PDB entry 8WJN | electron microscopy, 5.58 A resolution (low resolution: residue-level contacts below are approximate; hydrogen-bond / salt-bridge calls are withheld) | chains F and G of the 5 polymer chains in the assembly

[Chain F]
Name: Non-structural maintenance of chromosomes element 1
From: Saccharomyces cerevisiae S288C
Notes: EC 2.3.2.27
UniProt: Q07913 (NSE1_YEAST); residue numbers follow UniProt; this construct covers 1-336
Sequence (336 residues; numbered 1 to 336; the number before each row is that of its first residue):
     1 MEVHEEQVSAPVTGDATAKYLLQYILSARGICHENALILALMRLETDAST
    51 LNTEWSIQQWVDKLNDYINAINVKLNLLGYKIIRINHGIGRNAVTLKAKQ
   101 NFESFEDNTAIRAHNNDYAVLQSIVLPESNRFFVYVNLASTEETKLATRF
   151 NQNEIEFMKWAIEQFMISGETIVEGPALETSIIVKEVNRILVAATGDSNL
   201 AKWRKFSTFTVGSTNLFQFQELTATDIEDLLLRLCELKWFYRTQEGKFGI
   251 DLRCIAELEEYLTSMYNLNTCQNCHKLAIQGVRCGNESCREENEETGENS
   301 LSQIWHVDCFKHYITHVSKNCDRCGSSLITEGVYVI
Disordered / not traced: 1-10, 104-116
UniProt features mapped onto this chain:
  - zinc finger: L268 to S327 (RING-type)

[Chain G]
Name: Non-structural maintenance of chromosome element 3
From: Saccharomyces cerevisiae S288C
UniProt: Q05541 (NSE3_YEAST); residue numbers follow UniProt; this construct covers 1-303
Sequence (303 residues; numbered 1 to 303; the number before each row is that of its first residue):
     1 MSSIDNDSDVDLTEDLAVAKIVKENPVARKMVRYILSRGESQNSIITRNK
    51 LQSVIHEAAREENIAKPSFSKMFMDINAILYNVYGFELQGLPSKNNMNAG
   101 GNGSNSNTNKSMPEPLGHRAQKFILLNNVPHSKNFDDFKILQSAHTYEEL
   151 IVTGEYIGDDIASGTSNTLESKLSTDRDLVYKGVLSVILCIVFFSKNNIL
   201 HQELIKFLETFGIPSDGSKIAILNITIEDLIKSLEKREYIVRLEEKSDTD
   251 GEVISYRIGRRTQAELGLESLEKLVQEIMGLEKEQTKSLHDDIIKSIGDS
   301 YSI
Disordered / not traced: 1-10, 98-113

[Chain F / chain G interface]
Contacting residue pairs - 81 pairs, chain F then chain G:
  P11(F) - D11(G)
  V12(F) - P130(G)
  G14(F) - D11(G)
  D15(F) - D11(G)
  D15(F) - E14(G)
  K19(F) - Y81(G)
  K19(F) - N82(G)
  K19(F) - V83(G)
  K19(F) - Y84(G)
  K19(F) - G85(G)
  Y20(F) - V129(G)
  Y20(F) - P130(G)
  Y20(F) - H131(G)
  L22(F) - Y84(G)
  Q23(F) - V129(G)
  Y24(F) - K172(G)
  L26(F) - Y84(G)
  S27(F) - S174(G)
  A28(F) - S171(G)
  A28(F) - S174(G)
  R29(F) - S174(G)
  R29(F) - T175(G)
  R29(F) - D178(G)
  H33(F) - E170(G)
  L39(F) - F138(G)
  A40(F) - F135(G)
  R43(F) - N134(G)
  R43(F) - F135(G)
  R43(F) - F138(G)
  L44(F) - F135(G)
  T46(F) - N134(G)
  D47(F) - S132(G)
  D47(F) - N134(G)
  K74(F) - D15(G)
  K74(F) - N82(G)
  K74(F) - V83(G)
  L75(F) - V83(G)
  L78(F) - R29(G)
  L78(F) - R33(G)
  G79(F) - R29(G)
  G79(F) - R33(G)
  Y80(F) - R33(G)
  H87(F) - L169(G)
  I89(F) - L169(G)
  K97(F) - T168(G)
  K97(F) - E170(G)
  K99(F) - H145(G)
  N101(F) - F138(G)
  N101(F) - Q142(G)
  F102(F) - Q142(G)
  F102(F) - H145(G)
  F102(F) - E149(G)
  Y135(F) - Y84(G)
  N137(F) - R33(G)
  E143(F) - K30(G)
  T144(F) - K30(G)
  T144(F) - R33(G)
  T144(F) - Y34(G)
  K145(F) - S37(G)
  K145(F) - R38(G)
  K145(F) - S41(G)
  A147(F) - S41(G)
  T148(F) - S41(G)
  R149(F) - E40(G)
  R149(F) - S41(G)
  R149(F) - Q42(G)
  R149(F) - N43(G)
  E236(F) - T175(G)
  E236(F) - R177(G)
  K238(F) - T165(G)
  K238(F) - N167(G)
  K238(F) - L169(G)
  K238(F) - E170(G)
  R242(F) - G158(G)
  R242(F) - S163(G)
  R242(F) - G164(G)
  R242(F) - T165(G)
  T243(F) - G164(G)
  Q244(F) - A162(G)
  Q244(F) - G164(G)
  L252(F) - L169(G)
Other interface residues (no listed pair), chain F (53 interface residues in all): I31, C32, A36, L77, E103, F132, R233, L237
Other interface residues (no listed pair), chain G (51 interface residues in all): V18, V22, N127, E148, D159, I161, S166, D176

[Summary]
53 residues of chain F and 51 residues of chain G are in contact.
Here chain F is Non-structural maintenance of chromosomes element 1 and chain G is Non-structural maintenance
of chromosome element 3, both from Saccharomyces cerevisiae S288C. Entry 8WJN (Cryo-EM structure of 6-subunit
Smc5/6 head region) was determined by electron microscopy together with 7YLM, 7YMD, 7YQH, 8HQS, 8I13, 8I21 and
6 further entries from the same study.
